PDB entry 4PXI | X-ray diffraction, 3.20 A resolution | chains C and D of the 6 polymer chains in the assembly

Chain C (and D):
Protein: CprB
Source organism: Streptomyces coelicolor
Notes: chain D of this document is another copy of the same molecule, construct and numbering; everything in this record applies to it too
Reference sequence: O66122 (O66122_STRCH); numbering as in UniProt (aligned over 1-215)
Amino-acid sequence (215 residues; row label = number of the first residue in the row):
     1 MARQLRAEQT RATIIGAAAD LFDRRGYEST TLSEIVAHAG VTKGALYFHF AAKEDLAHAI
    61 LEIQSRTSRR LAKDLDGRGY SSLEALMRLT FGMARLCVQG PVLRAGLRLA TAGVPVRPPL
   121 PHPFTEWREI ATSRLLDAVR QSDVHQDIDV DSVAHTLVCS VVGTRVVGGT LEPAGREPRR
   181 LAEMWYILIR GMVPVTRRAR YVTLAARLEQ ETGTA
Not modelled in the structure: 1-4, 115, 168-174, 213-215 (chain D: 1-7, 77-79, 118-119, 167-173, 213-215)
What the authors report for this chain:
  - mutagenesis - C159S: decreased expression
  - binding site for the 22-nt DNA strand: Lys43, Gly44, Phe48
  - binding site for the 22-nt DNA strand: Thr31, Ser33, Thr42, Lys43, Gly44, Tyr47, Phe48, His49, Lys53
  - mutagenesis - T31A, S33A, K43A, Y47A, F48A: unchanged binding to OPB

How chain C and chain D interact:
Residue-residue contacts (36):
  Glu28(C) - Glu28(D)
  Glu28(C) - Ser29(D)  hydrogen bond
  Ser29(C) - Glu28(D)  hydrogen bond
  Arg108(C) - Ala112(D)
  Arg108(C) - Gly113(D)
  Thr111(C) - Thr111(D)
  Phe124(C) - Thr164(D)
  Arg128(C) - Thr164(D)
  His145(C) - Arg190(D)  hydrogen bond
  Asp147(C) - Arg190(D)  salt bridge
  Asp149(C) - Arg179(D)  salt bridge
  Ser152(C) - Arg179(D)  hydrogen bond
  Ser152(C) - Arg180(D)
  Ser152(C) - Glu183(D)
  His155(C) - Gly163(D)
  His155(C) - Thr164(D)
  His155(C) - Arg180(D)  hydrogen bond
  Val158(C) - Thr164(D)
  Cys159(C) - Cys159(D)  disulfide
  Cys159(C) - Ser160(D)
  Cys159(C) - Val162(D)  hydrophobic
  Cys159(C) - Gly163(D)  hydrogen bond (backbone-backbone)
  Gly163(C) - Cys159(D)
  Thr164(C) - Phe124(D)
  Thr164(C) - His155(D)
  Thr164(C) - Val158(D)
  Thr164(C) - Cys159(D)
  Val166(C) - His155(D)
  Arg180(C) - Arg128(D)
  Arg180(C) - His155(D)  hydrogen bond
  Glu183(C) - Ser152(D)
  Met184(C) - Thr156(D)
  Arg190(C) - Gly191(D)
  Gly191(C) - Ile187(D)
  Gly191(C) - Arg190(D)
  Met192(C) - Arg190(D)
Also at the interface, not in a pair above, chain C (30 interface residues in all): Ala110, Thr156, Ser160, Val162, Arg165, Val167, Ile187, Leu188
Also at the interface, not in a pair above, chain D (26 interface residues in all): Arg108, Arg165, Val166, Met184
Inter-chain disulfides: Cys159(C)-Cys159(D)

Summary:
Chain C and chain D form an interface of 30 and 26 residues respectively, with 1 disulfide bond, 7 hydrogen
bonds and 2 salt bridges. Polar contacts include Asp147(C)-Arg190(D), Asp149(C)-Arg179(D) and
Glu28(C)-Ser29(D). The paper reports a binding site for the 22-nt DNA strand at Lys43(C), Gly44(C) and
Phe48(C) among others; C159S of chain C reduces expression; 6 substitutions were tested in all.
Chain C and chain D are both CprB (Streptomyces coelicolor); the structure, Elucidation of the Structural and
Functional Mechanism of Action of the TetR Family Protein, CprB from ..., was determined by X-ray diffraction.
